Entry 4M2Z (X-ray diffraction, 2.85 A resolution); this record covers chains A and C of the 4 polymer chains in the assembly.

== Chain A ==
Name: Ribonuclease 3
From: Aquifex aeolicus
Notes: EC 3.1.26.3
Reference sequence: O67082 (RNC_AQUAE); residues 1-221 here = UniProt positions 1-221
Sequence (221 residues; numbered 1 to 221; the number before each row is that of its first residue):
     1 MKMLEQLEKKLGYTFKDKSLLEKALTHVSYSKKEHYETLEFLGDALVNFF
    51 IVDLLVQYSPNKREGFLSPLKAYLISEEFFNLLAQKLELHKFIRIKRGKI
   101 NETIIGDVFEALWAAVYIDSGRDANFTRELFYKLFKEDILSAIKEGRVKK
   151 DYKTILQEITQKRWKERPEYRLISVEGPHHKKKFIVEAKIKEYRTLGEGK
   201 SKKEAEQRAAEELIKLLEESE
Disordered / not traced: 1
Metal / ion sites: Mg2+: Asp44, Glu110 (together with cytidine-5'-monophosphate) (shared with 1 residue of chain D)
Ligand contacts:
  - cytidine-5'-monophosphate (C5P), molecule 1: Glu40, Phe41, Asp44, Asp107, Glu110
  - cytidine-5'-monophosphate (C5P), molecule 2: Glu64, Ser68, Lys71
Curated features (UniProtKB/Swiss-Prot):
  - active site: Asp44, Glu110
  - binding site (Mg(2+)): Glu40, Asp107, Glu110

== Chain C ==
Molecule: Rna10
Sequence (27 nucleotides; numbered 2 to 28; the number before each row is that of its first residue):
     2 AAGGUCAUUCGCAAGAGUGGCCUUGCG
Metal / ion sites: Mg2+ site 1 near A2 (its only coordinating residue here); Mg2+ site 2: A2, A3; Mg2+ site 3: G28 (together with cytidine-5'-monophosphate) (shared with 2 residues of chain B)
Ligand contacts: cytidine-5'-monophosphate (C5P): A2, G26, C27

== Interface between chain A and chain C ==
Contacting residue pairs (21; chain A residue first):
  His27(A) with G18(C), hydrogen bond to the phosphate; U19(C), salt bridge to the phosphate
  Val28(A) with G18(C), sugar contact
  Lys32(A) with A17(C), hydrogen bond to the sugar
  Arg97(A) with U10(C), hydrogen bond to the sugar; C11(C), hydrogen bond to the sugar
  Asn101(A) with U19(C), hydrogen bond to the phosphate; G20(C), hydrogen bond to the phosphate
  Thr103(A) with G20(C), hydrogen bond to the phosphate
  His179(A) with C7(C), hydrogen bond to the sugar; A8(C), sugar contact; G20(C), hydrogen bond to the base
  His180(A) with A8(C), hydrogen bond to the sugar; U9(C), sugar contact; G20(C), hydrogen bond to the sugar
  Lys182(A) with G21(C), hydrogen bond to the sugar
  Phe184(A) with G21(C), sugar contact
  Lys200(A) with G21(C), sugar contact
  Ser201(A) with C22(C), phosphate contact
  Lys202(A) with C22(C), hydrogen bond to the phosphate; C23(C), salt bridge to the phosphate
Also at the interface, not in a pair above, chain A (16 interface residues in all): Glu40, Lys96, Ile104
Also at the interface, not in a pair above, chain C (13 interface residues in all): A2

== Summary ==
16 residues of chain A face 13 of chain C across their interface; the contacts include 13 hydrogen bonds and 2
salt bridges. Polar pairs include His179(A)-G20(C), Lys32(A)-A17(C) and Arg97(A)-U10(C). One
cytidine-5'-monophosphate molecule is bound between chain A and chain C. Chain A binds
cytidine-5'-monophosphate.
Here chain A is Ribonuclease 3 (Aquifex aeolicus) and chain C is Rna10. Entry 4M2Z (Crystal structure of RNASE
III complexed with double-stranded RNA and CMP (TYPE II CLEAVAGE)) was determined by X-ray diffraction (same
publication as 4M30).
